Entry 4ME7 (X-ray diffraction, 2.92 A resolution); this record covers chains C and D of the 6 polymer chains in the assembly.

[Chain C (and D)]
Protein: mRNA interferase EndoA
Organism: Bacillus subtilis subsp. subtilis
Notes: EC 3.1.-.-; chain D of this document is another copy of the same molecule, construct and numbering; everything in this record applies to it too
UniProtKB: P96622 (ENDOA_BACSU); residue numbers follow UniProt; this construct covers 2-116
Sequence (116 residues; row label = number of the first residue in the row):
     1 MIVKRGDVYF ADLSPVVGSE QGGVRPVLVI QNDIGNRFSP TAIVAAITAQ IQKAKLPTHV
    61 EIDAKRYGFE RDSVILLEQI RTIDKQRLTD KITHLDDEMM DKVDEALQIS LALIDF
Unresolved in the structure: 20-23, 115-116 (chain D: 13-23, 115-116)
Differences from the reference sequence: expression tag (1)
Modified residues: Mse1 (selenomethionine; parent Met); Mse99 (selenomethionine; parent Met); Mse100 (selenomethionine; parent Met)
Curated features (UniProtKB/Swiss-Prot):
  - site: R25 (Transition state stabilizer)
  - mutagenesis: F10 (F10A: Remains toxic in E.coli), S19 (S19A: Partially toxic in E.coli), Q21 (Q21A: Not toxic in E.coli), R25 (R25A: Not toxic in E.coli, 50-fold decreased RNA-binding), N32 (N32A: Not toxic in E.coli), T48 (T48A: Not toxic in E.coli), Q50 (Q50A: Remains toxic in E.coli), K53 (K53A: Not toxic in E.coli, 70-fold decreased RNA-binding), L56 (L56A: Not toxic in E.coli), H59 (H59A: Not toxic in E.coli), R71 (R71A: Remains toxic in E.coli), S73 (S73A: Not toxic in E.coli, 100-fold decreased RNA-binding), 3 further mutagenesis entries in UniProt
From the paper describing this entry:
  - catalytic residues: R25 (proposed by the authors, not directly observed)
  - catalytic residues: T48
  - mutagenesis - R25A, N32A, T48A, K53A, H59A, S73A, E78A, Q79A: abolished catalytic activity
  - mutagenesis - F10A, Q50A, R71A, D90A: unchanged catalytic activity
  - mutagenesis - S19A: decreased catalytic activity

[How chain C and chain D interact]
Residue-residue contacts (37; chain C residue first):
  R5(C) - L111(D)  hydrogen bond (side chain-backbone)
  R5(C) - A112(D)
  R5(C) - L113(D)
  I30(C) - L111(D)
  Q31(C) - S110(D)
  N32(C) - I109(D)  hydrogen bond (side chain-backbone)
  N32(C) - S110(D)  hydrogen bond (side chain-backbone)
  N32(C) - A112(D)
  I43(C) - E78(D)
  I43(C) - I80(D)  hydrophobic
  I43(C) - S110(D)
  E78(C) - I43(D)
  E78(C) - T82(D)
  Q79(C) - T82(D)  hydrogen bond
  I80(C) - I43(D)  hydrophobic
  I80(C) - I80(D)  hydrophobic
  I80(C) - R81(D)
  I80(C) - T82(D)  hydrogen bond (backbone-backbone)
  R81(C) - I80(D)
  R81(C) - R81(D)
  R81(C) - T82(D)
  T82(C) - E78(D)
  T82(C) - Q79(D)
  T82(C) - I80(D)  hydrogen bond (backbone-backbone)
  T82(C) - R81(D)
  D104(C) - L113(D)
  L107(C) - L111(D)  hydrophobic
  I109(C) - N32(D)  hydrogen bond (backbone-side chain)
  S110(C) - Q31(D)
  S110(C) - N32(D)  hydrogen bond (backbone-side chain)
  S110(C) - I43(D)
  L111(C) - R5(D)  hydrogen bond (backbone-side chain)
  L111(C) - I30(D)
  L111(C) - L107(D)  hydrophobic
  A112(C) - R5(D)
  L113(C) - R5(D)
  L113(C) - L113(D)  hydrophobic
Other interface residues (no listed pair), chain C (20 interface residues in all): L77, Q108, I114
Other interface residues (no listed pair), chain D (19 interface residues in all): L77, D104, Q108

[Summary]
Chain C and chain D form an interface of 20 and 19 residues respectively, with 9 hydrogen bonds. Among the
polar pairs are R5(C)-L111(D), N32(C)-I109(D) and N32(C)-S110(D). The paper reports catalytic residues R25(C)
and T48(C); R25A, N32A and T48A of chain C, among others, abolish catalytic activity; 13 substitutions were
tested in all.
Both chains are mRNA interferase EndoA (Bacillus subtilis subsp. subtilis). Entry 4ME7 (Crystal structure of
Bacillus subtilis toxin MazF in complex with cognate antitoxin MazE) was determined by X-ray diffraction
together with 4MDX from the same study.
